PDB entry 6SU6 | X-ray diffraction, 2.40 A resolution | chain A

[Chain A]
Protein: Glycosyltransferase
From: Persicaria tinctoria
Notes: EC 2.4.1.-
UniProtKB: A0A2R2JFJ4 (A0A2R2JFJ4_9CARY); residues 0-477 here correspond to UniProt positions 1-478 (UniProt number = residue number + 1)
Chain sequence (499 residues; row label = number of the first residue in the row; numbers below 1 keep their minus sign (Met-21 is residue -21)):
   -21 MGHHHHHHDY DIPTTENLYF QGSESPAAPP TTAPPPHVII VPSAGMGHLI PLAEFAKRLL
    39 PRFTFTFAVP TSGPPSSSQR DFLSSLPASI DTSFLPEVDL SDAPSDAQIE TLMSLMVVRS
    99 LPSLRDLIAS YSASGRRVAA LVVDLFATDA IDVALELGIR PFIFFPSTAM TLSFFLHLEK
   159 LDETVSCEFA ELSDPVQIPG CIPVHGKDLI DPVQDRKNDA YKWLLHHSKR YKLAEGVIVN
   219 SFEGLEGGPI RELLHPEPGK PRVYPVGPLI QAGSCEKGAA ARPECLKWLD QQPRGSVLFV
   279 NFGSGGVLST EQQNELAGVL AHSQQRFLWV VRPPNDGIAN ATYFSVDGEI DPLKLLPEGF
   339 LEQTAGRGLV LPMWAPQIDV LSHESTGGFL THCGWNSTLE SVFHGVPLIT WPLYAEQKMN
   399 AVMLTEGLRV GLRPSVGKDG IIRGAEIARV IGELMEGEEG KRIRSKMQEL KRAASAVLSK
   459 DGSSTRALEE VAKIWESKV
Not modelled in the structure: -21 to 9, 477
Sequence notes: initiating methionine (-21); expression tag (-20 to -1)
Residues lining bound ligands: uridine-5'-diphosphate-glucose (UPG): Gly25, His26, Ile28, Pro144, Ser145, Gln249, Asn279, Gly281, Arg310, Met351, Trp352, Ala353, Gln355, Ile356, His370, Gly372, Trp373, Asn374, Ser375, Glu378, Tyr392, Ala393, Glu394, Gln395, Asn398
Reported in the primary citation:
  - catalytic residues: His26 (from molecular simulation)
  - catalytic residues: Asp122
  - mutagenesis - H26A, D122N: abolished catalytic activity
  - mutagenesis - H26A, H26F: decreased catalytic activity on S-glycosylation
  - mutagenesis - H26F: abolished catalytic activity on N-glycosylation
  - mutagenesis - H26E: increased catalytic activity on N-glycosylation
  - mutagenesis - H26Q: abolished catalytic activity on O-glycosylation
  - mutagenesis - H26D: abolished catalytic activity (from molecular simulation)
  - mutagenesis - H26Q: unchanged catalytic activity on S-glycosylation

[Overview]
Bound to chain A: uridine-5'-diphosphate-glucose. From the paper: catalytic residues His26 and Asp122; H26A,
D122N and H26D abolish catalytic activity; 6 substitutions were tested in all.
Chain A is Glycosyltransferase (Persicaria tinctoria); the structure, Complex between a
UDP-glucosyltransferase from Polygonum tinctorium capable of glucosylating indoxyl and UDP-glucose, was
determined by X-ray diffraction (same publication as 6SU7).
